PDB entry 8C1R | electron microscopy, 3.20 A resolution | chains D and E of the 8 polymer chains in the assembly

[Chain D]
Molecule: Glutamate receptor 2
Organism: Rattus norvegicus
Reference sequence: P19491 (GRIA2_RAT), isoform P19491-2; the construct has insertions or renumbered stretches relative to UniProt, so the offset changes along the chain: -28 to -8 = UniProt 1-21; 1-862 = UniProt 22-883
Chain sequence (891 residues; numbered -28 to 862; the number before each row is that of its first residue; numbers below 1 keep their minus sign (Met-28 is residue -28)):
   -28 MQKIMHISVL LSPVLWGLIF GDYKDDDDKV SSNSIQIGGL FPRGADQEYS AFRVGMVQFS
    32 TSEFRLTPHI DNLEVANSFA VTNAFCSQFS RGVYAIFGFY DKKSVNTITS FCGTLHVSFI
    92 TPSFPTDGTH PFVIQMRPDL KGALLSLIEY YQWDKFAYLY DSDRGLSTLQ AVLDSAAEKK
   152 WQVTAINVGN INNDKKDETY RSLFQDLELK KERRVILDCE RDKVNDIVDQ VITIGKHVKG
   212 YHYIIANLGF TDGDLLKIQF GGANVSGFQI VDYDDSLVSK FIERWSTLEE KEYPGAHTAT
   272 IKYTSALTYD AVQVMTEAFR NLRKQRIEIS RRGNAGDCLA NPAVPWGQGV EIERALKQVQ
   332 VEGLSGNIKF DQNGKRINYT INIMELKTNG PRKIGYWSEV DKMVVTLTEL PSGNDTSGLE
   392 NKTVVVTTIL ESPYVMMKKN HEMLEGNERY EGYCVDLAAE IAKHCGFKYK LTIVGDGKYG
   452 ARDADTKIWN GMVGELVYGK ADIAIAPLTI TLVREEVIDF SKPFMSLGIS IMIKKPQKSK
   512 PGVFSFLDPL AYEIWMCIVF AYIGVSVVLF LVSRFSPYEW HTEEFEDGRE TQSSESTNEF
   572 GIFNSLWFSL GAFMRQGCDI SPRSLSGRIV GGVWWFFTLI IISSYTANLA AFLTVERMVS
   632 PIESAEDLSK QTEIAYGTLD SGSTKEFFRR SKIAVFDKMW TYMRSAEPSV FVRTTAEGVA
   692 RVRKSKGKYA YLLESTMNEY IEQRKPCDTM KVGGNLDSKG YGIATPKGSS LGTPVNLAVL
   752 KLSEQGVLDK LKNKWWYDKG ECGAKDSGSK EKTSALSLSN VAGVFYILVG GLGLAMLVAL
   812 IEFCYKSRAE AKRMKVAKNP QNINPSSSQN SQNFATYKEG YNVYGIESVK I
Not modelled in the structure: -28 to 393, 552-568, 775-781, 824-862
Disulfides: Cys718-Cys773
Sequence notes: insertion (-7 to 0); variant Arg586 (Gln607 in P19491)
Small-molecule neighbours: ZK1 ({[7-morpholin-4-yl-2,3-dioxo-6-(trifluoromethyl)-3,4-dihydroquinoxalin-1(2H)-yl]methyl}phosphonic acid): Glu402, Tyr405, Tyr450, Pro478, Leu479, Thr480, Arg485, Ser652, Gly653, Ser654, Thr686, Glu705, Thr707, Met708, Tyr732
UniProt features mapped onto this chain:
  - region: Ala846 to Gly856 (Required for interaction with IQSEC1)
  - binding site (L-glutamate): Pro478, Thr480, Arg485, Ser654, Thr655, Glu705
  - site: Arg453 (Interaction with the cone snail toxin Con-ikot-ikot), Ile633 (Crucial to convey clamshell closure to channel opening), Arg660 (Interaction with the cone snail toxin Con-ikot-ikot), Lys752 (Interaction with the cone snail toxin Con-ikot-ikot)
  - modified residue: Ser662 (Phosphoserine), Ser696 (Phosphoserine), Ser839 (Phosphoserine), Ser842 (Phosphoserine), Tyr855 (Phosphotyrosine), Ser859 (Phosphoserine)
  - lipidation (S-palmitoyl cysteine): Cys589, Cys815
  - glycosylation (N-linked (GlcNAc...) asparagine): Asn235, Asn349, Asn385, Asn392
From the paper describing this entry:
  - mutagenesis - F231A: decreased signaling

[Chain E]
Molecule: Voltage-dependent calcium channel gamma-2 subunit
Organism: Rattus norvegicus
Reference sequence: Q71RJ2 (CCG2_RAT); residue numbers follow UniProt; this construct covers 2-323
Chain sequence (322 residues; row label = number of the first residue in the row):
     2 GLFDRGVQML LTTVGAFAAF SLMTIAVGTD YWLYSRGVCK TKSVSENETS KKNEEVMTHS
    62 GLWRTCCLEG NFKGLCKQID HFPEDADYEA DTAEYFLRAV RASSIFPILS VILLFMGGLC
   122 IAASEFYKTR HNIILSAGIF FVSAGLSNII GIIVYISANA GDPSKSDSKK NSYSYGWSFY
   182 FGALSFIIAE MVGVLAVHMF IDRHKQLRAT ARATDYLQAS AITRIPSYRY RYQRRSRSSS
   242 RSTEPSHSRD ASPVGVKGFN TLPSTEISMY TLSRDPLKAA TTPTATYNSD RDNSFLQVHN
   302 CIQKDSKDSL HANTANRRTT PV
Not modelled in the structure: 2-4, 43-54, 85-91, 163-172, 211-323
Disulfides: Cys40-Cys68, Cys67-Cys77
UniProt features mapped onto this chain:
  - modified residue: Ser253 (Phosphoserine), Tyr271 (Phosphotyrosine), Thr321 (Phosphothreonine)
  - glycosylation: Asn48 (N-linked (GlcNAc...) asparagine)

[Chain D / chain E interface]
Contacting residue pairs (30):
  Tyr523(D) - Tyr181(E)  hydrogen bond
  Glu524(D) - Ile157(E)
  Glu524(D) - Tyr174(E)  hydrogen bond
  Glu524(D) - Tyr176(E)  hydrogen bond
  Met527(D) - Ile157(E)  hydrophobic
  Met527(D) - Phe180(E)  hydrophobic
  Cys528(D) - Ile154(E)  hydrophobic
  Phe531(D) - Ile150(E)  hydrophobic
  Phe531(D) - Ala184(E)  hydrophobic
  Phe531(D) - Phe187(E)
  Ala532(D) - Ile150(E)
  Ile534(D) - Phe187(E)  hydrophobic
  Ile534(D) - Glu191(E)
  Gly535(D) - Glu191(E)
  Val538(D) - Val143(E)  hydrophobic
  Val538(D) - Glu191(E)
  Val538(D) - Val195(E)  hydrophobic
  Val539(D) - Val143(E)  hydrophobic
  Phe541(D) - Val195(E)  hydrophobic
  Phe541(D) - Val198(E)  hydrophobic
  Leu542(D) - Ile140(E)  hydrophobic
  Leu542(D) - Val143(E)  hydrophobic
  Leu542(D) - Val198(E)  hydrophobic
  Arg545(D) - Ile202(E)
  Phe546(D) - Leu136(E)  hydrophobic
  Phe546(D) - Phe201(E)
  Trp551(D) - Ile202(E)  hydrophobic
  Trp551(D) - Lys206(E)
  Ile573(D) - Val195(E)  hydrophobic
  Lys641(D) - Arg37(E)
Also at the interface, not in a pair above, chain D (18 interface residues in all): Pro548
Also at the interface, not in a pair above, chain E (23 interface residues in all): Leu147, Ile153, Ile188, His205

[Overview]
18 residues of chain D and 23 residues of chain E are in contact; the contacts include 3 hydrogen bonds. Among
the polar pairs are Tyr523(D)-Tyr181(E), Glu524(D)-Tyr174(E) and Glu524(D)-Tyr176(E). Ligands of chain D:
compound ZK1. UniProt lists 6 L-glutamate-binding residues on chain D. From the paper: F231A of chain D
reduces signaling.
Here chain D is Glutamate receptor 2 and chain E is Voltage-dependent calcium channel gamma-2 subunit, both
from Rattus norvegicus. Entry 8C1R (Resting state homomeric GluA2 F231A mutant AMPA receptor in complex with
TARP gamma-2) was determined by electron microscopy together with 8C1P, 8C1Q, 8C1S, 8C2H, 8C2I, 8P3Q and 9
further entries from the same study.
